4RQN - chain A; structure by X-ray diffraction, 2.00 A resolution.

Chain A:
Name: Protein bicaudal C homolog 1
From: Homo sapiens
Notes: fragment: SAM domain of BICC1
Reference sequence: Q9H694 (BICC1_HUMAN); residues 870-939 here = UniProt positions 870-939
Amino-acid sequence (71 residues; each row starts with the number of its first residue):
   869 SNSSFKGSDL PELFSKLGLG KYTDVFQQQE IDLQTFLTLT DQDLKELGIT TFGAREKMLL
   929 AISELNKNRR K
Disordered / not traced: 869-875, 937-939
Differences from the reference sequence: cloning artifact (869); engineered mutation E924 (Arg in Q9H694)
Curated features (UniProtKB/Swiss-Prot):
  - natural variant: E932 (E932G: In CYSRD)
What the authors report for this chain:
  - mutagenesis - R924E: decreased binding to Bicc1 homopolymers
  - mutagenesis - E898K/F920E, D911K/F920E: abolished binding to ANKS3 EH mutant F472E
  - mutagenesis - E898K, D900K, T903E, D911K, K913E, F920E, R924E, K925E: decreased binding to Protein bicaudal C homolog 1 (chain A)

In short:
The paper reports that E898K, D900K and T903E, among others, reduce binding to Protein bicaudal C homolog 1
(chain A); E898K/F920E and D911K/F920E abolish binding to ANKS3 EH mutant F472E; 10 substitutions were tested
in all.
Chain A is Protein bicaudal C homolog 1 (Homo sapiens); the structure, Crystal structure of the native BICC1
SAM Domain R924E mutant, was determined by X-ray diffraction, deposited together with 4RQM.
